PDB entry 6I84 | electron microscopy, 4.40 A resolution (low resolution: residue-level contacts below are approximate; hydrogen-bond / salt-bridge calls are withheld) | chains N and O of the 23 polymer chains in the assembly

# Chain N
Molecule: 160-nt DNA strand
Sequence (160 nucleotides; numbered -1 to 158; the number before each row is that of its first residue; numbers below 1 keep their minus sign (DT-1 is residue -1)):
    -1 TCCTGTTATTCCTATATCGATGTATATATCTGACACGTGCCTGGAGACTA
    49 GGGAGTAATCCCCTTGGCGGTTAAAACGCGGGGGACAGCGCGTACGTGCG
    99 TTTAAGCGGTGCTAGAGCTGTCTACGACCAATTGAGCGGCCTCGGCACCG
   149 GGATTCTGAT
Disordered / not traced: -1 to 0

# Chain O
Molecule: Histone H4
Source organism: Xenopus laevis
UniProtKB: P62799 (H4_XENLA); residues 0-102 here correspond to UniProt positions 1-103 (UniProt number = residue number + 1)
Amino-acid sequence (103 residues; numbered 0 to 102; the number before each row is that of its first residue; numbering starts at 0):
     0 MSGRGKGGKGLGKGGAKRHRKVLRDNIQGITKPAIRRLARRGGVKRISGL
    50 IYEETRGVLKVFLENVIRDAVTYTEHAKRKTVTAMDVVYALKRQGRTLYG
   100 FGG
Disordered / not traced: 0-19
Curated features (UniProtKB/Swiss-Prot):
  - DNA-binding region: Lys16 to Lys20
  - modified residue: Ser1 (N-acetylserine), Arg3 (Asymmetric dimethylarginine), Lys5 (N6-(2-hydroxyisobutyryl)lysine), Lys8 (N6-(2-hydroxyisobutyryl)lysine), Lys12 (N6-(2-hydroxyisobutyryl)lysine), Lys16 (N6-(2-hydroxyisobutyryl)lysine), Lys20 (N6,N6,N6-trimethyllysine), Lys31 (N6-(2-hydroxyisobutyryl)lysine), Lys44 (N6-(2-hydroxyisobutyryl)lysine), Ser47 (Phosphoserine), Tyr51 (Phosphotyrosine), Lys59 (N6-(2-hydroxyisobutyryl)lysine), Lys77 (N6-(2-hydroxyisobutyryl)lysine), Lys79 (N6-(2-hydroxyisobutyryl)lysine), Tyr88 (Phosphotyrosine), Lys91 (N6-(2-hydroxyisobutyryl)lysine)
  - cross-link (Glycyl lysine isopeptide (Lys-Gly)): Lys31 (interchain with G-Cter in UFM1), Lys91 (interchain with G-Cter in ubiquitin)

# Chain N / chain O interface
Pairs across the interface (14):
  DC93(N) with Arg45(O); Ile46(O); Ser47(O)
  DG94(N) with Arg35(O); Lys44(O); Arg45(O); Ile46(O)
  DT95(N) with Arg39(O)
  DA103(N) with Gly28(O)
  DG113(N) with Lys79(O); Thr80(O)
  DA114(N) with Arg78(O); Lys79(O); Thr80(O)
Other interface residues (no listed pair), chain O (12 interface residues in all): Gly48, Lys77

# Overview
6 residues of chain N and 12 residues of chain O are in contact. UniProt lists a DNA-binding region on chain
O.
Here chain N is a 160-nt DNA strand and chain O is Histone H4 (Xenopus laevis). Entry 6I84 (Structure of
transcribing RNA polymerase II-nucleosome complex) was determined by electron microscopy.
